PDB entry 8WHY | electron microscopy, 2.70 A resolution | chains Q and A of the 28 polymer chains in the assembly

[Chain Q]
Name: 50S ribosomal protein L17
Source organism: Mycolicibacterium smegmatis MC2 155
UniProt: A0QSL9 (RL17_MYCS2); numbering as in UniProt (aligned over 1-199)
Amino-acid sequence (199 residues; each row starts with the number of its first residue):
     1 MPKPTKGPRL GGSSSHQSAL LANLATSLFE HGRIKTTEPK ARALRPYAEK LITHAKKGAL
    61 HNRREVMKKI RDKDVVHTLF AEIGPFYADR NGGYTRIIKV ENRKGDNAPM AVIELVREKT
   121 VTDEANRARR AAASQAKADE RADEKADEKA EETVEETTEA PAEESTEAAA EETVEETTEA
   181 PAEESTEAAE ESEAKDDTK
Disordered / not traced: 1, 120-199

[Chain A]
Molecule: 23S rRNA
Source organism: Mycolicibacterium smegmatis MC2 155
Sequence (3119 nucleotides; numbered 2 to 3120; the number before each row is that of its first residue):
     2 AAGUGUUUAA GGGCGCAUGG UGGAUGCCUU GGCACUGGGA GCCGAUGAAG GACGUAGGAG
    62 GCUGCGAUAA GCCUCGGGGA GCUGUCAACC GAGCGUUGAU CCGAGGAUGU CCGAAUGGGG
   122 AAACCCGGCA CGAGUGAUGU CGUGUCACCA GGCGCUGAAU AUAUAGGCGU CUGGGGGGAA
   182 CGCGGGGAAG UGAAACAUCU CAGUACCCGU AGGAAGAGAA AACAAAAUGU GAUUCCGUGA
   242 GUAGUGGCGA GCGAAAGCGG AGGAUGGCUA AACCGUAUGC AUGUGAUACC GGGUAGGGGU
   302 UGUGUGUGCG GGGUUGUGGG ACCUAUCUUU CCGGCUCUAC CUGGCUGGAG GGCAGUGAGA
   362 AAAUGUUGUG GUUAGCGGAA AUGGCUUGGG AUGGCCUGCC GUAGACGGUG AGAGCCCGGU
   422 ACGUGAAAAC CCGACGUCUG UCUUGAUGGU GUUCCCGAGU AGCAGCGGGC CCGUGGAAUC
   482 UGCUGUGAAU CUGCCGGGAC CACCCGGUAA GCCUGAAUAC UUCCCAGUGA CCGAUAGCGG
   542 AUUAGUACCG UGAGGGAAUG GUGAAAAGUA CCCCGGGAGG GGAGUGAAAG AGUACCUGAA
   602 ACCGUGCGCU UACAAUCCGU CAGAGCCCUC GACGUGUCGU GGGGUGAUGG CGUGCCUUUU
   662 GAAGAAUGAG CCUGCGAGUC AGGGACAUGU CGCGAGGUUA ACCCGGGUGG GGUAGCCGCA
   722 GCGAAAGCGA GUCUGAAUAG GGCGUAUCCA CACAAGAGUG UGUGGUGUAG UGGUGUGUUC
   782 UGGACCCGAA GCGGAGUGAU CUACCCAUGG CCAGGGUGAA GCGCGGGUAA GACCGCGUGG
   842 AGGCCCGAAC CCACUUAGGU UGAAGACUGA GGGGAUGAGC UGUGGGUAGG GGUGAAAGGC
   902 CAAUCAAACU CCGUGAUAGC UGGUUCUCCC CGAAAUGCAU UUAGGUGCAG CGUCGCAUGU
   962 UUCUUGCCGG AGGUAGAGCU ACUGGAUGGC CGAUGGGCCC CACAGGGUUA CUGACGUCAG
  1022 CCAAACUCCG AAUGCCGGUA AGUCCAAGAG UGCGGCAGUG AGACGGCGGG GGAUAAGCUC
  1082 CGUGCGUCGA GAGGGAAACA GCCCAGAUCG CCGGCUAAGG CCCCUAAGCG UGUGCUAAGU
  1142 GGAAAAGGAU GUGCAGUCGC GAAGACAACC AGGAGGUUGG CUUAGAAGCA GCCACCCUUG
  1202 AAAGAGUGCG UAAUAGCUCA CUGGUCAAGU GAUUGUGCGC CGAUAAUGUA GCGGGGCUCA
  1262 AGCACACCGC CGAAGCCGCG GCAGCCAACG UGUUGGCUGG GUAGGGGAGC GUCCUGCAUC
  1322 CGGUGAAGCC GCCGAGUGAU CGAGUGGUGG AGGGUGUGGG AGUGAGAAUG CAGGCAUGAG
  1382 UAGCGAUUAG GCAAGUGAGA ACCUUGCCCG CCGAAAGACC AAGGGUUCCU GGGCCAGGCC
  1442 AGUCCGCCCA GGGUGAGUCG GGACCUAAGG CGAGGCCGAC AGGCGUAGUC GAUGGACAAC
  1502 GGGUUGAUAU UCCCGUACCC GUGUAUGUGC GUCCAUGAUG AAUCAGCGGU ACUAACCAUC
  1562 CAAAACCACC GUGACCGCAC CUUUCGGGGU GUGGCGUUGG UGGGGCUGCA UGGGACCUUC
  1622 GUUGGUAGUA GUCAAGCGAU GGGGUGACGC AGGAAGGUAG CCGUACCGGU CAGUGGUAAU
  1682 ACCGGGGUAA GCCUGUAGGG AGUCAGAUAG GUAAAUCCGU CUGGCAUAUA UCCUGAGAGG
  1742 UGAUGCAUAG CCGAGUGAGG CGAAUUCGGU GAUCCUAUGC UGCCGAGAAA AGCCUCUAGC
  1802 GAGGACAUAC ACGGCCCGUA CCCCAAACCA ACACAGGUGG UCAGGUAGAG AAUACUAAGG
  1862 CGUACGAGUG AACUAUGGUU AAGGAACUCG GCAAAAUGCC CCCGUAACUU CGGGAGAAGG
  1922 GGGACCCACA UGGCGUGUAA GCCUUUACGG CCCAAGCGUG AGUGGGUGGC ACAAACCAGU
  1982 GAGAAGCGAC UGUUUACUAA AAACACAGGU CCGUGCGAAG UCGCAAGACG AUGUAUACGG
  2042 ACUGACGCCU GCCCGGUGCU GGAAGGUUAA GAGGACCCGU UAACUCCCUU UGGGGGUGAA
  2102 GCGGAGAAUU UAAGCCCCAG UAAACGGCGG UGGUAACUAU AACCAUCCUA AGGUAGCGAA
  2162 AUUCCUUGUC GGGUAAGUUC CGACCUGCAC GAAUGGCGUA ACGACUUCUC AACUGUCUCA
  2222 ACCAUAGACU CGGCGAAAUU GCACUACGAG UAAAGAUGCU CGUUACGCGC GGCAGGACGA
  2282 AAAGACCCCG GGACCUUCAC UACAACUUGG UAUUGGUGCU CGAUACGGUU UGUGUAGGAU
  2342 AGGUGGGAGA CUGUGAAGCU CACACGCCAG UGUGGGUGGA GUCGUUGUUG AAAUACCACU
  2402 CUGAUCGUAU UGGGCCUCUA ACCUCGGACC GUAUAUCCGG UUCAGGGACA GUGCCUGGUG
  2462 GGUAGUUUAA CUGGGGCGGU UGCCUCCUAA AAUGUAACGG AGGCGCCCAA AGGUUCCCUC
  2522 AACCUGGACG GCAAUCAGGU GUUGAGUGUA AGUGCACAAG GGAGCUUGAC UGCGAGACGG
  2582 ACAUGUCGAG CAGGGACGAA AGUCGGGACU AGUGAUCCGG CACCUCUGAG UGGAAGGGGU
  2642 GUCGCUCAAC GGAUAAAAGG UACCCCGGGG AUAACAGGCU GAUCUUCCCC AAGAGUCCAU
  2702 AUCGACGGGA UGGUUUGGCA CCUCGAUGUC GGCUCGUCGC AUCCUGGGGC UGGAGCAGGU
  2762 CCCAAGGGUU GGGCUGUUCG CCCAUUAAAG CGGCACGCGA GCUGGGUUUA GAACGUCGUG
  2822 AGACAGUUCG GUCUCUAUCC GCCGCGCGCG UCAGAAGCUU GAGGAAACCU GUCCCUAGUA
  2882 CGAGAGGACC GGGACGGACG AACCUCUGGU AUACCAGUUG UCCCACCAGG GGCACGGCUG
  2942 GAUAGCCACG UUCGGACAGG AUAACCGCUG AAAGCAUCUA AGCGGGAAAC CUCUUCCAAG
  3002 ACCAGGCUUC UCACCCUCUA GGAGGGAUAA GGCCCCCCGC AGACCACGGG AUUGAUAGAC
  3062 CAGACCUGGA AGCCUAGUAA UAGGUGCAGG GAACUGGCAC UAACCGGCCG AAAACUUAC
Disordered / not traced: 1171-1222, 1563-1607, 2697-2701

[How chain Q and chain A interact]
Pairs across the interface - 119 pairs, chain Q then chain A:
  Pro-2(Q) with A2914(A), base contact; A3060(A), phosphate contact; A3093(A), phosphate contact
  Lys-3(Q) with A2914(A), base contact; G3059(A), salt bridge to the phosphate; A3093(A), sugar contact; A3094(A), sugar contact
  Pro-4(Q) with A2914(A), base contact; A3094(A), base contact
  Thr-5(Q) with A2914(A), hydrogen bond to the base
  Lys-6(Q) with G1871(A), salt bridge to the phosphate; C3041(A), salt bridge to the phosphate; A3042(A), base contact; G3043(A), hydrogen bond to the base
  Gly-7(Q) with G1871(A), hydrogen bond to the sugar
  Pro-8(Q) with U1870(A), base contact; U2226(A), phosphate contact
  Arg-9(Q) with A2225(A), salt bridge to the phosphate; U2226(A), hydrogen bond to the phosphate; U2913(A), sugar contact; A2914(A), salt bridge to the phosphate
  Gly-12(Q) with U2226(A), sugar contact
  Ser-14(Q) with U2913(A), hydrogen bond to the sugar; A2914(A), hydrogen bond to the phosphate
  Ser-15(Q) with C2934(A), phosphate contact
  His-16(Q) with A1390(A), stacking on the base; G1391(A), hydrogen bond to the sugar
  Gln-17(Q) with A2914(A), hydrogen bond to the base
  Ala-19(Q) with A1390(A), base contact; C1410(A), sugar contact
  Leu-20(Q) with G1392(A), sugar contact
  Leu-21(Q) with A2914(A), base contact
  Asn-23(Q) with G1391(A), base contact; C1409(A), hydrogen bond to the sugar; C1410(A), hydrogen bond to the sugar
  Leu-24(Q) with G1392(A), sugar contact; C1393(A), sugar contact
  Ser-27(Q) with C1393(A), hydrogen bond to the sugar
  His-31(Q) with C1393(A), sugar contact; A1394(A), sugar contact
  Ile-34(Q) with C1393(A), phosphate contact; A1394(A), phosphate contact
  Lys-35(Q) with C1393(A), phosphate contact; A1394(A), hydrogen bond to the phosphate
  Thr-36(Q) with C1393(A), hydrogen bond to the phosphate
  Thr-37(Q) with G1869(A), hydrogen bond to the phosphate
  Pro-39(Q) with G1869(A), phosphate contact
  Lys-40(Q) with G1869(A), salt bridge to the phosphate
  Arg-42(Q) with C3038(A), salt bridge to the phosphate; C3039(A), salt bridge to the phosphate
  Arg-45(Q) with G3059(A), hydrogen bond to the base; U3102(A), hydrogen bond to the base
  Pro-46(Q) with G3059(A), sugar contact
  Glu-49(Q) with A3060(A), hydrogen bond to the sugar
  Lys-50(Q) with A3060(A), salt bridge to the phosphate; C3061(A), phosphate contact; A3093(A), salt bridge to the phosphate
  Thr-53(Q) with C3061(A), hydrogen bond to the phosphate
  His-54(Q) with G3092(A), salt bridge to the phosphate
  Leu-60(Q) with U1675(A), phosphate contact; G1676(A), sugar contact; A3072(A), sugar contact; G3073(A), sugar contact
  His-61(Q) with A3071(A), hydrogen bond to the base; G3090(A), hydrogen bond to the sugar; G3091(A), sugar contact
  Arg-63(Q) with G1674(A), hydrogen bond to the sugar; U1675(A), sugar contact
  Arg-64(Q) with U1675(A), hydrogen bond to the base; G1676(A), base contact; A2929(A), base contact; G2930(A), hydrogen bond to the sugar; A3072(A), hydrogen bond to the phosphate; G3073(A), salt bridge to the phosphate
  Met-67(Q) with U1675(A), base contact
  Lys-68(Q) with G2931(A), sugar contact; G2932(A), sugar contact
  Arg-71(Q) with C1410(A), salt bridge to the phosphate; G1411(A), salt bridge to the phosphate; G2932(A), sugar contact; G2933(A), sugar contact
  Lys-73(Q) with A1673(A), sugar contact; G1674(A), salt bridge to the phosphate; U1675(A), hydrogen bond to the base; C2925(A), sugar contact; A2926(A), salt bridge to the phosphate
  Asp-74(Q) with G1674(A), base contact
  His-77(Q) with G1674(A), stacking on the base
  Arg-90(Q) with C3101(A), hydrogen bond to the phosphate; U3102(A), salt bridge to the phosphate
  Asn-91(Q) with A3060(A), base contact; C3061(A), sugar contact; C3101(A), sugar contact
  Gly-92(Q) with A3060(A), sugar contact; C3061(A), sugar contact; C3101(A), hydrogen bond to the sugar
  Gly-93(Q) with G3059(A), base contact; A3060(A), hydrogen bond to the sugar; C3101(A), hydrogen bond to the base; U3102(A), sugar contact
  Tyr-94(Q) with A3060(A), sugar contact
  Thr-95(Q) with U3102(A), hydrogen bond to the sugar
  Arg-96(Q) with U3102(A), sugar contact; A3103(A), salt bridge to the phosphate
  Lys-99(Q) with C3037(A), phosphate contact; C3038(A), salt bridge to the phosphate
  Arg-103(Q) with A1402(A), hydrogen bond to the sugar; A1868(A), sugar contact
  Lys-104(Q) with A1402(A), phosphate contact; A1442(A), sugar contact
  Gly-105(Q) with A1402(A), hydrogen bond to the phosphate; G2233(A), base contact
  Asp-106(Q) with A1402(A), hydrogen bond to the base; G1867(A), hydrogen bond to the sugar; A1868(A), sugar contact
  Asn-107(Q) with C2232(A), hydrogen bond to the sugar; G2233(A), hydrogen bond to the sugar
  Ala-108(Q) with A1868(A), sugar contact
  Glu-118(Q) with U3102(A), phosphate contact
Interface residues without a listed pair, chain Q (66 interface residues in all): Leu-10, Arg-33, Ala-43, Tyr-47, Lys-57, Glu-65, Pro-109, Val-116
Interface residues without a listed pair, chain A (60 interface residues in all): G1400, A1401, C1403, A2227, A3058, C3062, C3095

[In short]
66 residues of chain Q face 60 of chain A across their interface; the contacts include 36 hydrogen bonds, 19
salt bridges and 2 aromatic stacking contacts. Polar pairs include Thr-5(Q)/A2914(A), Lys-6(Q)/G3043(A) and
Gln-17(Q)/A2914(A).
Chain Q is 50S ribosomal protein L17 and chain A is 23S rRNA, both from Mycolicibacterium smegmatis MC2 155;
the structure, Cryo- EM structure of Mycobacterium smegmatis 50S ribosomal subunit (body 1) of 70S ribosome
and RafH, was determined by electron microscopy together with 8WHX, 8WI7, 8WI8, 8WI9, 8WIB, 8WIC, 8WID and
8WIF from the same study.
